Entry 5KC1 (X-ray diffraction, 2.20 A resolution); this record covers chains D and B of the 4 polymer chains in the assembly.

# Chain D (and B)
Protein: Autophagy-related protein 38
From: Saccharomyces cerevisiae
Notes: chain B of this document is another copy of the same molecule, construct and numbering; everything in this record applies to it too
Reference sequence: Q05789 (ATG38_YEAST); numbering as in UniProt (aligned over 1-226)
Chain sequence (226 residues; row label = number of the first residue in the row):
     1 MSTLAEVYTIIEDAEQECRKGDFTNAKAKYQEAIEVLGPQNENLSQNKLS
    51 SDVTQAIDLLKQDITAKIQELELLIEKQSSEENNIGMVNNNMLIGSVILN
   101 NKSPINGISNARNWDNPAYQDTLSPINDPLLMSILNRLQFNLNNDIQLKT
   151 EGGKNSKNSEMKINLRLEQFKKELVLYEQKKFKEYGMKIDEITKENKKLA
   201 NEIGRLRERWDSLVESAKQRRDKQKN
Unresolved in the structure: 1-160, 212-226 (chain B: 1-154, 212-226)
Curated features (UniProtKB/Swiss-Prot):
  - modified residue: Ser2 (N-acetylserine)
Reported in the primary citation:
  - self-association interface (contacts with another copy of this molecule); pairs are residue here / residue on that copy: Arg166-Asp145 (salt bridge), Phe170-Phe170, Phe170-Leu135, Leu174-Leu174, Arg166
  - conformationally variable residues (helix shift): Phe182

# How chain D and chain B interact
Residue-residue contacts - 37 pairs, chain D then chain B:
  Phe170(D) with Phe170(B), hydrophobic; Leu174(B), hydrophobic
  Leu174(D) with Leu174(B), hydrophobic; Glu178(B)
  Glu178(D) with Tyr177(B); Glu178(B); Lys181(B); Phe182(B)
  Lys181(D) with Phe182(B)
  Phe182(D) with Lys181(B); Phe182(B), hydrophobic; Tyr185(B)
  Tyr185(D) with Phe182(B), hydrophobic; Tyr185(B), hydrophobic; Gly186(B); Ile189(B), hydrophobic
  Lys188(D) with Ile189(B)
  Ile189(D) with Ile189(B), hydrophobic
  Ile192(D) with Ile192(B), hydrophobic; Thr193(B); Asn196(B), hydrogen bond (backbone-side chain)
  Glu195(D) with Asn196(B)
  Asn196(D) with Glu195(B), hydrogen bond; Asn196(B); Leu199(B)
  Leu199(D) with Asn196(B); Leu199(B), hydrophobic; Ile203(B)
  Glu202(D) with Ile203(B); Arg207(B), salt bridge
  Ile203(D) with Leu199(B), hydrophobic; Glu202(B); Ile203(B), hydrophobic
  Leu206(D) with Arg207(B)
  Arg207(D) with Glu202(B), salt bridge
  Trp210(D) with Arg209(B); Trp210(B)
Also at the interface, not in a pair above, chain D (21 interface residues in all): Tyr177, Thr193, Ala200, Arg209
Also at the interface, not in a pair above, chain B (22 interface residues in all): Lys188, Ala200, Leu206

# Overview
Chain D and chain B form an interface of 21 and 22 residues respectively; the contacts include 2 hydrogen
bonds and 2 salt bridges. Polar pairs include Glu202(D)-Arg207(B), Ile192(D)-Asn196(B) and
Asn196(D)-Glu195(B). The paper reports conformational variability at Phe182(D); a self-association interface
involving Arg166(D), Phe170(D) and Leu174(D).
Chain D and chain B are both Autophagy-related protein 38 (Saccharomyces cerevisiae); the structure, Structure
of the C-terminal dimerization domain of Atg38, was determined by X-ray diffraction, deposited together with
5KC2.
